Entry 4QY1 (X-ray diffraction, 2.59 A resolution); this record covers chains A and C of the 6 polymer chains in the assembly.

[Chain A (and C)]
Protein: hemagglutinin
Organism: Influenza A virus
Notes: chain C of this document is another copy of the same molecule, construct and numbering; everything in this record applies to it too
Amino-acid sequence (318 residues; each row starts with the number of its first residue):
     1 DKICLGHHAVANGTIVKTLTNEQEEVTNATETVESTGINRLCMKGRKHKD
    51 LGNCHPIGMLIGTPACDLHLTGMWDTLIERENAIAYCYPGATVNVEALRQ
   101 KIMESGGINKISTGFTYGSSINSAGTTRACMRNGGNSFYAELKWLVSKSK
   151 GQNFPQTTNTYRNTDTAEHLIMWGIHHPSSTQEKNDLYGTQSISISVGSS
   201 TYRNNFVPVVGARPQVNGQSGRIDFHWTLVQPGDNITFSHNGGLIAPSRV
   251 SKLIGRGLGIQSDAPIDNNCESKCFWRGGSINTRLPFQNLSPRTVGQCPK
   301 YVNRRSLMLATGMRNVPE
Disulfide bonds: C42-C270, C54-C66, C87-C130, C274-C298
Glycans and other covalent adducts: N-acetylglucosamine (NAG) linked to N235

[How chain A and chain C interact]
Residue-residue contacts (15):
  H177(A) with R203(C), hydrogen bond
  V209(A) with S196(C); N205(C)
  V210(A) with S196(C)
  G211(A) with S196(C)
  A212(A) with T237(C)
  R213(A) with G198(C)
  P214(A) with G198(C); S199(C); S200(C); N235(C)
  V216(A) with S200(C)
  R222(A) with S199(C), hydrogen bond (side chain-backbone); S200(C)
  D224(A) with R203(C), salt bridge
Also at the interface, not in a pair above, chain C (10 interface residues in all): D234, S239

[Summary]
The chain A/chain C interface involves 10 residues from each chain; the contacts include 2 hydrogen bonds and
1 salt bridge. Polar pairs include D224(A)-R203(C), H177(A)-R203(C) and R222(A)-S199(C). Covalently linked
N-acetylglucosamine: at N235(A).
Chain A and chain C are both hemagglutinin (Influenza A virus); the structure, Structure of H10 from
human-infecting H10N8 in complex with avian receptor, was determined by X-ray diffraction together with 4QY0
and 4QY2 from the same study.
